6DVB - chains A and C of the 9 polymer chains in the assembly; structure by X-ray diffraction, 3.80 A resolution.

Chain A:
Name: DNA-directed RNA polymerase subunit alpha
Source organism: Mycobacterium tuberculosis (strain ATCC 25618 / H37Rv)
Notes: EC 2.7.7.6
UniProt: P9WGZ1 (RPOA_MYCTU); residue numbers follow UniProt; this construct covers 1-347
Amino-acid sequence (359 residues; numbered -11 to 347; the number before each row is that of its first residue; numbers below 1 keep their minus sign (Met-11 is residue -11)):
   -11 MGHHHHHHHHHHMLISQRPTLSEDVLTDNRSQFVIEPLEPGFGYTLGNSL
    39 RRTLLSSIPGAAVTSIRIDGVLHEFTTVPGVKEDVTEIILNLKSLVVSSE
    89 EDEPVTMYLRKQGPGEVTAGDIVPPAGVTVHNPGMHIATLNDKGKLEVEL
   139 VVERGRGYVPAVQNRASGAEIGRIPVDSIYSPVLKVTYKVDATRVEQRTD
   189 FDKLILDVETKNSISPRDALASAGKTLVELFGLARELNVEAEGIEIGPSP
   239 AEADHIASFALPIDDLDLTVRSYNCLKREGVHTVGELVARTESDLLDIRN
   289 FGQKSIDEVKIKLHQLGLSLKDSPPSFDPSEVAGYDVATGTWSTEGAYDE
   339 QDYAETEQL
Not modelled in the structure: -11 to 1, 227-347
Differences from the reference sequence: initiating methionine (-11); expression tag (-10 to 0)

Chain C:
Name: DNA-directed RNA polymerase subunit beta
Source organism: Mycobacterium tuberculosis (strain ATCC 25618 / H37Rv)
Notes: EC 2.7.7.6
UniProt: P9WGY9 (RPOB_MYCTU); numbering as in UniProt (aligned over 1-1178)
Amino-acid sequence (1178 residues; each row starts with the number of its first residue):
     1 MLEGCILADSRQSKTAASPSPSRPQSSSNNSVPGAPNRVSFAKLREPLEV
    51 PGLLDVQTDSFEWLIGSPRWRESAAERGDVNPVGGLEEVLYELSPIEDFS
   101 GSMSLSFSDPRFDDVKAPVDECKDKDMTYAAPLFVTAEFINNNTGEIKSQ
   151 TVFMGDFPMMTEKGTFIINGTERVVVSQLVRSPGVYFDETIDKSTDKTLH
   201 SVKVIPSRGAWLEFDVDKRDTVGVRIDRKRRQPVTVLLKALGWTSEQIVE
   251 RFGFSEIMRSTLEKDNTVGTDEALLDIYRKLRPGEPPTKESAQTLLENLF
   301 FKEKRYDLARVGRYKVNKKLGLHVGEPITSSTLTEEDVVATIEYLVRLHE
   351 GQTTMTVPGGVEVPVETDDIDHFGNRRLRTVGELIQNQIRVGMSRMERVV
   401 RERMTTQDVEAITPQTLINIRPVVAAIKEFFGTSQLSQFMDQNNPLSGLT
   451 HKRRLSALGPGGLSRERAGLEVRDVHPSHYGRMCPIETPEGPNIGLIGSL
   501 SVYARVNPFGFIETPYRKVVDGVVSDEIVYLTADEEDRHVVAQANSPIDA
   551 DGRFVEPRVLVRRKAGEVEYVPSSEVDYMDVSPRQMVSVATAMIPFLEHD
   601 DANRALMGANMQRQAVPLVRSEAPLVGTGMELRAAIDAGDVVVAEESGVI
   651 EEVSADYITVMHDNGTRRTYRMRKFARSNHGTCANQCPIVDAGDRVEAGQ
   701 VIADGPCTDDGEMALGKNLLVAIMPWEGHNYEDAIILSNRLVEEDVLTSI
   751 HIEEHEIDARDTKLGAEEITRDIPNISDEVLADLDERGIVRIGAEVRDGD
   801 ILVGKVTPKGETELTPEERLLRAIFGEKAREVRDTSLKVPHGESGKVIGI
   851 RVFSREDEDELPAGVNELVRVYVAQKRKISDGDKLAGRHGNKGVIGKILP
   901 VEDMPFLADGTPVDIILNTHGVPRRMNIGQILETHLGWCAHSGWKVDAAK
   951 GVPDWAARLPDELLEAQPNAIVSTPVFDGAQEAELQGLLSCTLPNRDGDV
  1001 LVDADGKAMLFDGRSGEPFPYPVTVGYMYIMKLHHLVDDKIHARSTGPYS
  1051 MITQQPLGGKAQFGGQRFGEMECWAMQAYGAAYTLQELLTIKSDDTVGRV
  1101 KVYEAIVKGENIPEPGIPESFKVLLKELQSLCLNVEVLSSDGAAIELREG
  1151 EDEDLERAAANLGINLSRNESASVEDLA
Not modelled in the structure: 1-27, 1154-1178

Interface between chain A and chain C:
Residue-residue contacts (85):
  Arg18(A) with Arg996(C); Asp997(C), salt bridge
  Tyr32(A) with Phe1011(C), hydrophobic; Gly1016(C); Glu1017(C); Pro1018(C)
  Thr33(A) with Ser1015(C); Glu1017(C), hydrogen bond
  Asn36(A) with Gly1013(C); Arg1014(C); Ser1015(C), hydrogen bond (side chain-backbone); Gly1016(C)
  Arg39(A) with Glu902(C), hydrogen bond (side chain-backbone); Phe906(C); Gly910(C)
  Arg40(A) with Glu902(C); Asp903(C), salt bridge; Gly1013(C), hydrogen bond (side chain-backbone); Arg1014(C)
  Ser44(A) with Glu902(C)
  Leu60(A) with Ile792(C); Gly793(C)
  His61(A) with Ile792(C); Lys846(C); Val847(C); Ile848(C), hydrogen bond (side chain-backbone)
  Glu62(A) with Lys846(C); Lys876(C), salt bridge
  Phe63(A) with Phe675(C); Ile750(C), hydrophobic; Ile848(C), hydrophobic; Ala874(C), hydrophobic
  Thr64(A) with Phe675(C)
  Thr65(A) with Ala655(C); Asp656(C), hydrogen bond; Lys674(C)
  Pro67(A) with Asp656(C)
  Gly68(A) with Ser654(C), hydrogen bond (backbone-side chain)
  Val69(A) with Ser654(C), hydrogen bond (backbone-side chain); Ala655(C), hydrogen bond (backbone-backbone)
  Lys70(A) with Ala655(C); Ile689(C), hydrogen bond (side chain-backbone); Val690(C), hydrogen bond (side chain-backbone); Asp691(C), salt bridge
  Asp72(A) with Lys674(C), salt bridge; Phe675(C); Cys687(C), hydrogen bond
  Thr74(A) with Val619(C); Phe675(C)
  Glu75(A) with Arg620(C); Cys687(C)
  Leu78(A) with Val619(C), hydrophobic; Arg620(C)
  Asn79(A) with Arg620(C)
  Lys81(A) with Glu743(C); Asp745(C)
  Asn129(A) with Glu652(C); Val653(C), hydrogen bond (side chain-backbone)
  Lys131(A) with Glu652(C), salt bridge; Tyr657(C), hydrogen bond
  Tyr146(A) with Val742(C); Glu743(C); Lys878(C)
  Gln151(A) with Glu795(C)
  Asn152(A) with Glu795(C), hydrogen bond (backbone-side chain)
  Arg153(A) with Asp783(C), salt bridge; Glu795(C); Asp800(C)
  Ile159(A) with Arg791(C); Ile792(C); Ala794(C), hydrophobic
  Arg161(A) with Lys846(C)
  Ile162(A) with Lys846(C)
  Asp165(A) with Lys878(C), salt bridge
  Ile167(A) with Glu743(C)
  Lys173(A) with Asp909(C); Thr911(C)
  Val174(A) with Gly910(C)
  Thr175(A) with Ala908(C), hydrogen bond (side chain-backbone); Asp909(C); Gly910(C), hydrogen bond (side chain-backbone)
  Tyr176(A) with Phe906(C); Phe1011(C), hydrophobic; Gly1016(C), hydrogen bond (side chain-backbone)
  Glu197(A) with Arg996(C), salt bridge
Also at the interface, not in a pair above, chain A (45 interface residues in all): Gly29, Leu43, Val66, Glu71, Thr127, Pro163
Also at the interface, not in a pair above, chain C (53 interface residues in all): Pro688, Asn739, Arg797, Val901, Pro912, Asp1012

Overview:
Chain A and chain C form an interface of 45 and 53 residues respectively; the contacts include 18 hydrogen
bonds and 9 salt bridges. Polar contacts include Arg18(A)-Asp997(C), Arg40(A)-Asp903(C) and
Glu62(A)-Lys876(C).
Here chain A is DNA-directed RNA polymerase subunit alpha and chain C is DNA-directed RNA polymerase subunit
beta, both from Mycobacterium tuberculosis (strain ATCC 25618 / H37Rv). Entry 6DVB (Crystal structure of
Mycobacterium tuberculosis transcription initiation complex(ECF sigma factor L) containing 5nt RNA with 5nt
...) was determined by X-ray diffraction (same publication as 6DV9, 6DVC, 6DVD and 6DVE).
